Entry 7LPI (X-ray diffraction, 2.05 A resolution); this record covers chain B.

# Chain B
Molecule: DNA-(apurinic or apyrimidinic site) lyase
Source organism: Homo sapiens
Notes: EC 3.1.-.-, 4.2.99.18
UniProt: P27695 (APEX1_HUMAN); numbering as in UniProt (aligned over 43-318)
Chain sequence (276 residues; each row starts with the number of its first residue):
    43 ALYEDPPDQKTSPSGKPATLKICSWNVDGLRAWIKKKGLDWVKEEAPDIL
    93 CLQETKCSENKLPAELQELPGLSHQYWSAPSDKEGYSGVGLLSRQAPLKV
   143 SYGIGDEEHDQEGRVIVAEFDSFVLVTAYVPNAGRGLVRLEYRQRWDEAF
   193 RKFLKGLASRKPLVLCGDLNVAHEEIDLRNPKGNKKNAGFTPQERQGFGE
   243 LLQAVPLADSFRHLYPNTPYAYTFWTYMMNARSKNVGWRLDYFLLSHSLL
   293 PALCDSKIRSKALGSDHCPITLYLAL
Unresolved in the structure: 150-152
Construct notes: engineered mutation Ala-138 (Cys in P27695)
Reported in the primary citation:
  - binding site for the 21-nt DNA strand: Tyr-171, Asn-174, Asp-210, Asn-212, Ala-230, Trp-280, His-309

# In short
From the paper: a binding site for the 21-nt DNA strand at Tyr-171, Asn-174 and Asp-210 among others.
Chain B is DNA-(apurinic or apyrimidinic site) lyase (Homo sapiens); the structure, APE1 phosphorothioate
substrate complex with abasic ribonucleotide DNA, was determined by X-ray diffraction (same publication as
7LPG, 7LPH and 7LPJ).
